Entry 2JDH (X-ray diffraction, 1.10 A resolution); this record covers chains C and D of the 4 polymer chains in the assembly.

[Chain C (and D)]
Protein: Fucose-binding lectin pa-iil
From: Pseudomonas aeruginosa
Notes: chain D of this document is another copy of the same molecule, construct and numbering; everything in this record applies to it too
Reference sequence: Q9HYN5 (Q9HYN5_PSEAE); residues 0-114 here correspond to UniProt positions 1-115 (UniProt number = residue number + 1)
Sequence (115 residues; each row starts with the number of its first residue; numbering starts at 0):
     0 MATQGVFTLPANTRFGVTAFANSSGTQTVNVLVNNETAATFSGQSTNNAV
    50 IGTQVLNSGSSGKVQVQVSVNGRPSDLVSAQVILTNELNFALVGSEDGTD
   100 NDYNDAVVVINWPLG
Disordered / not traced: 0
Ion coordination: Ca2+ site 1: Asn21, Asp101, Asn103, Asp104 (together with alpha-L-fucopyranose) (shared with Gly114(D) of chain D); Ca2+ site 2: Glu95, Asp99, Asp101, Asp104 (together with alpha-L-fucopyranose); Ca2+ site 3: Gly114 (together with alpha-L-fucopyranose) (shared with Asn21(D), Asp101(D), Asn103(D), Asp104(D) of chain D)

[Interface between chain C and chain D]
Residue-residue contacts - 57 pairs, chain C then chain D:
  Arg13(C) - Thr45(D)  hydrogen bond (side chain-backbone)
  Arg13(C) - Asn46(D)  hydrogen bond
  Gly15(C) - Asn47(D)
  Thr17(C) - Phe19(D)
  Phe19(C) - Thr17(D)
  Asn21(C) - Leu113(D)
  Asn21(C) - Gly114(D)  hydrogen bond (side chain-backbone)
  Thr45(C) - Gly114(D)
  Asn46(C) - Arg13(D)  hydrogen bond
  Asn46(C) - Val54(D)
  Asn47(C) - Gly15(D)
  Asn47(C) - Asn110(D)  hydrogen bond
  Asn47(C) - Leu113(D)
  Val49(C) - Thr52(D)
  Val54(C) - Asn46(D)
  Val77(C) - Leu83(D)  hydrophobic
  Val77(C) - Thr84(D)
  Ser78(C) - Leu83(D)
  Ala79(C) - Leu83(D)  hydrophobic
  Val81(C) - Val81(D)  hydrophobic
  Val81(C) - Leu91(D)  hydrophobic
  Leu83(C) - Val77(D)  hydrophobic
  Leu83(C) - Ser78(D)
  Leu83(C) - Ala79(D)  hydrophobic
  Thr84(C) - Val77(D)
  Thr84(C) - Tyr102(D)
  Glu86(C) - Asn100(D)
  Glu86(C) - Asp101(D)
  Leu87(C) - Val77(D)  hydrophobic
  Leu87(C) - Gly93(D)
  Leu87(C) - Asp101(D)
  Leu87(C) - Tyr102(D)
  Leu87(C) - Asn103(D)
  Phe89(C) - Leu91(D)  hydrophobic
  Phe89(C) - Val106(D)  hydrophobic
  Leu91(C) - Val81(D)  hydrophobic
  Leu91(C) - Phe89(D)  hydrophobic
  Gly93(C) - Leu87(D)
  Asn100(C) - Glu86(D)
  Asp101(C) - Glu86(D)
  Asp101(C) - Gly114(D)
  Tyr102(C) - Thr84(D)
  Tyr102(C) - Leu87(D)
  Asn103(C) - Pro112(D)  hydrogen bond (side chain-backbone)
  Asn103(C) - Leu113(D)
  Asn103(C) - Gly114(D)  hydrogen bond (side chain-backbone)
  Val106(C) - Phe89(D)  hydrophobic
  Val108(C) - Phe89(D)  hydrophobic
  Asn110(C) - Asn47(D)  hydrogen bond
  Pro112(C) - Asn103(D)  hydrogen bond (backbone-side chain)
  Leu113(C) - Asn21(D)
  Leu113(C) - Asn47(D)
  Leu113(C) - Asn103(D)
  Gly114(C) - Asn21(D)  hydrogen bond (backbone-side chain)
  Gly114(C) - Thr45(D)
  Gly114(C) - Asp101(D)
  Gly114(C) - Asn103(D)  hydrogen bond (backbone-side chain)
Other interface residues (no listed pair), chain C (34 interface residues in all): Ser22, Thr52, Val92
Other interface residues (no listed pair), chain D (34 interface residues in all): Ser22, Val49, Val92, Val108

[In short]
Chain C and chain D each contribute 34 residues to their interface, with 11 hydrogen bonds. Among the polar
pairs are Arg13(C)-Thr45(D), Arg13(C)-Asn46(D) and Asn21(C)-Gly114(D). Asn21(C), Asp101(C), Asn103(C) and
Asp104(C) coordinate Ca2+ site 1. Glu95(C), Asp99(C), Asp101(C) and Asp104(C) coordinate Ca2+ site 2.
Both chains are Fucose-binding lectin pa-iil (Pseudomonas aeruginosa). Entry 2JDH (Lectin PA-IIL of
P.aeruginosa complexed with disaccharide derivative) was determined by X-ray diffraction together with 2JDK
from the same study.
